3MZF - chain A; structure by X-ray diffraction, 1.50 A resolution.

# Chain A
Name: D-alanyl-D-alanine carboxypeptidase dacA
Organism: Escherichia coli
Notes: EC 3.4.16.4, 3.5.2.6; fragment: Soluble construct
UniProtKB: P0AEB2 (DACA_ECOLI); residues 1-357 here correspond to UniProt positions 30-386 (UniProt number = residue number + 29)
Sequence (363 residues; each row starts with the number of its first residue):
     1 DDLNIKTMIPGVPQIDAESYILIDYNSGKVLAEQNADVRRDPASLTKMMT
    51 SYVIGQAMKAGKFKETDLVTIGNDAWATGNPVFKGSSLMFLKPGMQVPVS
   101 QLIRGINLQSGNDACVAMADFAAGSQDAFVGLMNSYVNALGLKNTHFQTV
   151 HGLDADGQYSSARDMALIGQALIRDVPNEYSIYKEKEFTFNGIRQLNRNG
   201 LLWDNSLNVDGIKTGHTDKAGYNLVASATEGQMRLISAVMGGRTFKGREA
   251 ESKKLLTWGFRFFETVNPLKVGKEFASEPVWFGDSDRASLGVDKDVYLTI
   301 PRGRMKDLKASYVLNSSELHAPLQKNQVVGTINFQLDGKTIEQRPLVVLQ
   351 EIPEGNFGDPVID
Disordered / not traced: 1-2, 358-363
UniProt features mapped onto this chain:
  - active site: Ser44 (Acyl-ester intermediate), Lys47 (Proton acceptor), Ser110
  - binding site (substrate): Lys213
Covalently attached groups: IMIPENEM, open form (IM2) linked to Ser44
Ligand contacts: IMIPENEM, open form (IM2; (5R)-5-[(1S,2R)-1-formyl-2-hydroxypropyl]-3-[(2-{[(E)-iminomethyl]amino}ethyl)sulfanyl]-4,5-dihydro-1H-pyrrole-2-carbox ylic acid): Ala43, Lys47, Gly85, Ser86, Ser87, Ser110, Asn112, His151, Leu153, Arg198, Thr214, Gly215, His216, Thr217, Phe245, Arg248
What the authors report for this chain:
  - binding site for IMIPENEM, open form: Ser44, Gly85, Ser110, Asn112, Thr214, His216
  - catalytic residues: Ser44, His216, Arg248
  - conformationally variable residues (loop rearrangement, side-chain flip): Gly242 to Glu249
  - contacts within the chain: Ser44-Lys47 (hydrogen bond), Lys47-Asn112 (hydrogen bond), Ser110-Lys213 (hydrogen bond)
  - catalytic residues: Ser110 (citing earlier work)
  - mutagenesis - R248K (20-fold): decreased catalytic activity
  - mutagenesis - R248K: decreased binding to penicillin
  - mutagenesis - R248A: decreased catalytic activity on penicillin
  - mutagenesis - R248A, R248K: unchanged catalytic activity on penicillinoyl complex

# Summary
IMIPENEM, open form is covalently linked to Ser44. Curated annotation (UniProt) lists 3 active-site residues
and substrate-binding residue Lys213. From the paper: catalytic residues Ser44, His216 and Arg248 among
others; R248K reduces catalytic activity.
Chain A is D-alanyl-D-alanine carboxypeptidase dacA (Escherichia coli); the structure, Structure of
penicillin-binding protein 5 from E. coli: imipenem acyl-enzyme complex, was determined by X-ray diffraction,
deposited together with 3MZD and 3MZE.
